PDB entry 5T5G | X-ray diffraction, 2.10 A resolution | chain A

# Chain A
Protein: N-lysine methyltransferase KMT5A
From: Homo sapiens
Notes: EC 2.1.1.-, 2.1.1.43
UniProtKB: Q9NQR1 (KMT5A_HUMAN); residues 234-380 here = UniProt positions 234-380
Sequence (148 residues; row label = number of the first residue in the row):
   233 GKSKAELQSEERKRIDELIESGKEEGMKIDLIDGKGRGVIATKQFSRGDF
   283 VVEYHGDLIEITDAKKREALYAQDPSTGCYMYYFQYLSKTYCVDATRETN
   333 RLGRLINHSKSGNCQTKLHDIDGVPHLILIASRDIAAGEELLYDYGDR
Disordered / not traced: 233-234, 378-380
Differences from the reference sequence: expression tag (233); engineered mutation Ser343 (Cys in Q9NQR1)
Swiss-Prot annotation at these positions:
  - binding site (S-adenosyl-L-methionine): Lys267 to Arg269, Tyr312, Asn339, His340
  - mutagenesis: Tyr286 (Y286A/F: Strongly reduces affinity for histone H4 and abolishes methyltransferase activity), Glu300 (E300A: Strongly reduces affinity for histone H4), Cys311 (C311A: Strongly reduces affinity for histone H4), Arg336 (R336G: Abolishes methyltransferase activity), His340 (H340A: Strongly decreases methyltransferase activity), Tyr375 (Y375A: Strongly reduces affinity for histone H4 and methyltransferase activity; Y375F: Alters methyltransferase activity, so that both monomethylation and dimethylation take place), Asp379 (D379A/N: Abolishes histone H4 binding and methyltransferase activity)
Disulfide bonds: Cys311 forms a disulfide with the same residue of a neighbouring copy of this chain
Ligand contacts: 75P (7-(2-aminoethoxy)-6-methoxy-2-(pyrrolidin-1-yl)-N-[5-(pyrrolidin-1-yl)pentyl]quinazolin-4-amine): Tyr286, Glu300, Tyr303, Thr309, Gly310, Cys311, Tyr312, Met313, Tyr314, Arg336, Leu337, Ile338, Asn339, Thr348, Leu359, Leu361, Tyr375, Tyr377
From the paper describing this entry:
  - binding site for 75P: Cys311, Gly335, Ile338, Asn339
  - conformationally variable residues (side-chain flip): Tyr314, Tyr375

# Overview
Bound to chain A: compound 75P. Curated annotation (UniProt) lists 6 S-adenosyl-L-methionine-binding residues
and 7 mutagenesis sites. From the paper: a binding site for 75P at Cys311, Gly335 and Ile338 among others;
conformational variability at Tyr314 and Tyr375.
Chain A is N-lysine methyltransferase KMT5A (Homo sapiens); the structure, human SETD8 in complex with MS2177,
was determined by X-ray diffraction, deposited together with 5TH7.
